PDB entry 8HPN | electron microscopy, 4.55 A resolution (low resolution: residue-level contacts below are approximate; hydrogen-bond / salt-bridge calls are withheld) | chains A and D of the 5 polymer chains in the assembly

== Chain A ==
Name: ABC sugar transporter, permease component
Source organism: Mycolicibacterium smegmatis MC2 155
Reference sequence: I7G6S2 (I7G6S2_MYCS2); numbering as in UniProt (aligned over 1-305)
Sequence (305 residues; row label = number of the first residue in the row):
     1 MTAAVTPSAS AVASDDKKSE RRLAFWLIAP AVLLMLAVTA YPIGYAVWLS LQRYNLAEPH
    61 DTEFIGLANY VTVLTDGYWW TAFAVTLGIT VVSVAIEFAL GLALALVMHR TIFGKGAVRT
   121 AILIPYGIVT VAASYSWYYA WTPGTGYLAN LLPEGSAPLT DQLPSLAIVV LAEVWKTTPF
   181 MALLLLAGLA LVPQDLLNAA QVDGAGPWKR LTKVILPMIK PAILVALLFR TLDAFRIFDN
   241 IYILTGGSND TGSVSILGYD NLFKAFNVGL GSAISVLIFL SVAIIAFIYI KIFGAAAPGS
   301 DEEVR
Unresolved in the structure: 1-16, 301-305

== Chain D ==
Name: ABC transporter, ATP-binding protein SugC
Source organism: Mycolicibacterium smegmatis MC2 155
Reference sequence: A0R2C0 (A0R2C0_MYCS2); numbering as in UniProt (aligned over 1-406)
Sequence (406 residues; each row starts with the number of its first residue):
     1 MAEIVLDRVT KSYPDGAGGV RAAVKEFSMT IADGEFIILV GPSGCGKSTT LNMIAGLEEI
    61 TSGELRIGGE RVNEKAPKDR DIAMVFQSYA LYPHMTVRQN IAFPLTLAKV PKAEIAAKVE
   121 ETAKILDLSE LLDRKPGQLS GGQRQRVAMG RAIVRSPKAF LMDQPLSNLD AKLRVQMRAE
   181 ISRLQDRLGT TTVYVTHDQT EAMTLGDRVV VMLAGEVQQI GTPDELYSSP ANLFVAGFIG
   241 SPAMNFFPAT RTDVGVRLPF GEVTLTPHML DLLDKQARPE NIIVGIRPEH IEDSALLDGY
   301 ARIRALTFSV RADIVESLGA DKYVHFTTEG AGAESAQLAE LAADSGAGTN QFIARVSADS
   361 RVRTGEQIEL AIDTTKLSIF DAATGLNLTR DITPTDPTEA AGPDAG
Unresolved in the structure: 1, 16-19, 327-351, 392-406
Construct notes: engineered mutation Gln164 (Glu in A0R2C0)
Small-molecule neighbours: ATP (adenosine-5'-triphosphate): Tyr13, Pro14, Ala23, Pro42, Ser43, Gly44, Cys45, Gly46, Lys47, Ser48, Thr49

== Chain A / chain D interface ==
Pairs across the interface (7; chain A residue first):
  Gln201(A) - Leu57(D)
  Asp203(A) - Pro104(D)
  Asp203(A) - Leu107(D)
  Ala205(A) - Pro77(D)
  Ala205(A) - Lys78(D)
  Pro217(A) - His94(D)
  Met218(A) - His94(D)
Interface residues without a listed pair, chain A (7 interface residues in all): Val202, Gly204
Interface residues without a listed pair, chain D (7 interface residues in all): Met84

== Summary ==
The chain A/chain D interface involves 7 residues from each chain. Ligands of chain D: ATP.
Here chain A is ABC sugar transporter, permease component and chain D is ABC transporter, ATP-binding protein
SugC, both from Mycolicibacterium smegmatis MC2 155. Entry 8HPN (LpqY-SugABC in state 3) was determined by
electron microscopy together with 8HPL, 8HPM, 8HPR and 8HPS from the same study.
